PDB entry 6YOR | electron microscopy, 3.30 A resolution | chains E and L of the 3 polymer chains in the assembly

== Chain E ==
Protein: Spike glycoprotein
From: Severe acute respiratory syndrome coronavirus 2
Reference sequence: P0DTC2 (SPIKE_SARS2); residue numbers follow UniProt; this construct covers 330-532
Sequence (203 residues; numbered 330 to 532; the number before each row is that of its first residue):
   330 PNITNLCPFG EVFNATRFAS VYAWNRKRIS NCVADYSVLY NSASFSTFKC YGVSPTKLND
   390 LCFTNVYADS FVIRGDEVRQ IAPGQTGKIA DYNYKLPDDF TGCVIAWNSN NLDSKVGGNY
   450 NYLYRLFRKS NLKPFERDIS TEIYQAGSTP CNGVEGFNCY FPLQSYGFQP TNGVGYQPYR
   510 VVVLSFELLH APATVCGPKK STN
Unresolved in the structure: 330-333, 529-532
Cystine bridges: C336-C361, C379-C432, C391-C525, C480-C488
UniProt features mapped onto this chain:
  - region: R403 to D405 (Integrin-binding motif), N448 to F456 (Immunodominant HLA epitope recognized by the CD8+)
  - glycosylation (N-linked (GlcNAc...) asparagine): N331 (complex), N343 (complex)
  - natural variant: G339 (G339D: In strain: Omicron/BA.1, Omicron/BA.2 and 4 more; G339H: In strain: Omicron/BA.2.75, Omicron/XBB.1.5 and 1 more), R346 (R346K: In strain: Mu/B.1.621; R346T: In strain: Omicron/BQ.1.1, Omicron/XBB.1.5 and 1 more), L368 (L368I: In strain: Omicron/XBB.1.5, Omicron/EG.5.1), S371 (S371F: In strain: Omicron/BA.2, Omicron/BA.2.12.1 and 6 more; S371L: In strain: Omicron/BA.1), S373 (S373P: In strain: Omicron/BA.1, Omicron/BA.2 and 7 more), S375 (S375F: In strain: Omicron/BA.1, Omicron/BA.2 and 7 more), T376 (T376A: In strain: Omicron/BA.2, Omicron/BA.2.12.1 and 5 more), D405 (D405N: In strain: Omicron/BA.2, Omicron/BA.2.12.1 and 6 more), R408 (R408S: In strain: Omicron/BA.2, Omicron/BA.2.12.1 and 6 more), K417 (K417N: In strain: Beta/B.1.351, Omicron/BA.1 and 8 more; K417T: In strain: Gamma/P.1), N440 (N440K: In strain: Omicron/BA.1, Omicron/BA.2 and 7 more), K444 (K444T: In strain: Omicron/BQ.1.1), 16 further natural variant entries in UniProt
  - mutagenesis: N331 (N331Q: Reduced viral infectivity), N343 (N343Q: Reduced viral infectivity), L452 (L452R: Increased resistance to neutralizing antibodies. Decreases HLA binding to NF9 epitope. Increased binding affinity to human ACE2), Y453 (Y453F: Decreased HLA binding to NF9 epitope. Increased binding affinity to human ACE2), A475 (A475V: Increased resistance to neutralizing antibodies), V483 (V483A: Increased resistance to neutralizing antibodies), E484 (E484D: Increased replication in human TMEM106B overexpressing cells), F490 (F490L: Increased resistance to neutralizing antibodies and human covalescent sera neutralization), Q493 (Q493N: Reduced host ACE2-binding affinity in vitro; Q493Y: Reduced host ACE2-binding affinity in vitro), N501 (N501T: Reduced host ACE2-binding affinity in vitro; N501Y: Increased binding affinity to human ACE2), H519 (H519P: Increased resistance to human covalescent sera neutralization)

== Chain L ==
Protein: IgG L chain
From: Homo sapiens
Sequence (220 residues; each row starts with the number of its first residue):
     1 DIQLTQSPDS LAVSLGERAT INCKSSQSVL YSSINKNYLA WYQQKPGQPP KLLIYWASTR
    61 ESGVPDRFSG SGSGTDFTLT ISSLQAEDVA VYYCQQYYST PYTFGQGTKV EIKRTVAAPS
   121 VFIFPPSDEQ LKSGTASVVC LLNNFYPREA KVQWKVDNAL QSGNSQESVT EQDSKDSTYS
   181 LSSTLTLSKA DYEKHKVYAC EVTHQGLSSP VTKSFNRGEC
Unresolved in the structure: 220
Cystine bridges: C23-C94, C140-C200

== Chain E / chain L interface ==
Pairs across the interface - 13 pairs, chain E then chain L:
  G381(E) with Y38(L), hydrogen bond (backbone-side chain)
  K386(E) with Y55(L); E61(L), salt bridge
  L390(E) with W56(L), hydrophobic
  F392(E) with I34(L), hydrophobic
  D428(E) with Y31(L); S32(L); S33(L)
  T430(E) with Y31(L); S33(L), hydrogen bond; Y38(L)
  L517(E) with S33(L); I34(L), hydrophobic
Interface residues without a listed pair, chain E (10 interface residues in all): F429, F515, E516

== Summary ==
10 residues of chain E face 8 of chain L across their interface, with 2 hydrogen bonds and 1 salt bridge.
Among the polar pairs are K386(E)-E61(L), G381(E)-Y38(L) and T430(E)-S33(L). UniProt lists 11 mutagenesis
sites on chain E.
Here chain E is Spike glycoprotein (Severe acute respiratory syndrome coronavirus 2) and chain L is IgG L
chain (Homo sapiens). Entry 6YOR (Structure of the SARS-CoV-2 spike S1 protein in complex with CR3022 Fab) was
determined by electron microscopy together with 6Z97 and 6YM0 from the same study.
